Entry 1UWA (X-ray diffraction, 2.30 A resolution); this record covers chains A and E of the 16 polymer chains in the assembly.

== Chain A (and E) ==
Name: Ribulose bisphosphate carboxylase large chain
Source organism: Chlamydomonas reinhardtii
Notes: EC 4.1.1.39; chain E of this document is another copy of the same molecule, construct and numbering; everything in this record applies to it too
Reference sequence: P00877 (RBL_CHLRE); residue numbers follow UniProt; this construct covers 1-475
Sequence (475 residues; each row starts with the number of its first residue):
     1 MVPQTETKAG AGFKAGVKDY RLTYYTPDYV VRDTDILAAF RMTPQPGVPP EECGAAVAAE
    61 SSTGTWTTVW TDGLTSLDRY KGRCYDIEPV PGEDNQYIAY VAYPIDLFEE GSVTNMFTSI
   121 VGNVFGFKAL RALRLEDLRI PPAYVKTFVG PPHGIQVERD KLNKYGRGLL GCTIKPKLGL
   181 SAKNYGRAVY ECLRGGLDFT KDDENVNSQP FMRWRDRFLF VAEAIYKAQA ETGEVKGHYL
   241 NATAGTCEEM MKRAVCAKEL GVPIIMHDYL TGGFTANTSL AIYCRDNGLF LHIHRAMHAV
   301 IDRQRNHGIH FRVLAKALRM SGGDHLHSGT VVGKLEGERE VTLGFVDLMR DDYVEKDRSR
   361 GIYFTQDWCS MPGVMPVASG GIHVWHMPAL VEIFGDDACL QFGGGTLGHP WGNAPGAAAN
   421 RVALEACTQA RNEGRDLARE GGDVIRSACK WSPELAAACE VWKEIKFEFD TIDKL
Disordered / not traced: 1-10 (chain E: 1-6)
Disulfides: Cys449-Cys459
Modified positions: Pro104, Pro151 (4-hydroxyproline; HYP); Lys201 (lysine nz-carboxylic acid; KCX); Cys256, Cys369 (s-methylcysteine; SMC)
Construct notes: conflict Pro46 (Leu in P00877); engineered mutation Phe290 (Leu in P00877)
Bound ions: Mg2+: Lys201, Asp203, Glu204 (together with 2-carboxyarabinitol-1,5-diphosphate)
Residues lining bound ligands:
  - 2-carboxyarabinitol-1,5-diphosphate (CAP), molecule 1: Glu60, Thr65, Trp66, Asn123
  - 2-carboxyarabinitol-1,5-diphosphate (CAP), molecule 2: Thr173, Lys175, Lys177, Lys201, Asp203, Glu204, His294, Arg295, His298, His327, Gly329, Lys334, Leu335, Ser379, Gly380, Gly381, Gln401, Phe402, Gly403, Gly404

== How chain A and chain E interact ==
Pairs across the interface (17):
  Ser181(A) - Gln156(E)
  Lys183(A) - Asp160(E)
  Lys183(A) - Asn163(E)
  Lys183(A) - Tyr165(E)  hydrogen bond
  Pro210(A) - Lys146(E)
  Pro210(A) - Ser370(E)
  Arg213(A) - Arg285(E)
  Arg215(A) - Arg285(E)
  Arg215(A) - Asp286(E)  hydrogen bond (side chain-backbone)
  Arg215(A) - Asn287(E)  hydrogen bond (side chain-backbone)
  Arg215(A) - Gly288(E)
  Asp216(A) - His153(E)  salt bridge
  Asp216(A) - Val157(E)
  Asp216(A) - Lys161(E)  salt bridge
  Phe220(A) - Asp160(E)
  Phe220(A) - Lys161(E)
  Lys252(A) - Asp286(E)  salt bridge
Interface residues without a listed pair, chain A (9 interface residues in all): Phe211

== Summary ==
Chain A and chain E form an interface of 9 and 13 residues respectively; the contacts include 3 hydrogen bonds
and 3 salt bridges. Polar pairs include Asp216(A)-His153(E), Asp216(A)-Lys161(E) and Lys252(A)-Asp286(E).
Ligands of chain A: 2-carboxyarabinitol-1,5-diphosphate. Lys201(A), Asp203(A) and Glu204(A) coordinate Mg2+.
Chain A and chain E are both Ribulose bisphosphate carboxylase large chain (Chlamydomonas reinhardtii); the
structure, L290F mutant rubisco from chlamydomonas, was determined by X-ray diffraction together with 1UW9
from the same study.
